PDB entry 7SUC | X-ray diffraction, 1.90 A resolution | chains a and b of the 6 polymer chains in the assembly

[Chain a]
Molecule: Methyl-coenzyme M reductase I subunit alpha
From: Methanothermobacter marburgensis str. Marburg
Notes: EC 2.8.4.1
Reference sequence: P11558 (MCRA_METTM); residue numbers follow UniProt; this construct covers 2-549
Chain sequence (548 residues; numbered 2 to 549; the number before each row is that of its first residue):
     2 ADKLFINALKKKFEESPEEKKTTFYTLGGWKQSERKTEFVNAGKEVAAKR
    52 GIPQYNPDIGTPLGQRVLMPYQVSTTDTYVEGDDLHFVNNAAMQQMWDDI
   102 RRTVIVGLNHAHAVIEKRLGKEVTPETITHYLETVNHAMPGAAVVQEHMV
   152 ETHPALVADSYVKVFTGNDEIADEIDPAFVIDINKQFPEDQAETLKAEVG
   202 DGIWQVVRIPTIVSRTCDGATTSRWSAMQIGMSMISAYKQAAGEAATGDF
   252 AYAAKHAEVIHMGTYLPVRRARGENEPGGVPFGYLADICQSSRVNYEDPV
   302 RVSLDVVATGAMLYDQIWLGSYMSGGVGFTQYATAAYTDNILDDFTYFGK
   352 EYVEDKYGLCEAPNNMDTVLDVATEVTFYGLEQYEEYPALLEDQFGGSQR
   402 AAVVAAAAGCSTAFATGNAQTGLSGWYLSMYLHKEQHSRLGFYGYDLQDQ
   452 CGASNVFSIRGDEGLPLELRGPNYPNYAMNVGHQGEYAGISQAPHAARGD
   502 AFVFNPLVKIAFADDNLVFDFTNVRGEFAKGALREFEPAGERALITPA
Modified / non-standard residues: H257 (N1-methylated histidine; MHS); R271 (5-methyl-arginine; AGM); Q400 (2-methyl-glutamine; MGN); G445 (thioglycin; GL3); D450 (didehydroaspartate; DYA); C452 (S-methylcysteine; SMC)
Ion coordination: factor 430 Ni: Q147 (together with 1-thioethanesulfonic acid)
Ligand contacts:
  - 1-thioethanesulfonic acid (COM): Y333, F443, Y444, G445
  - factor 430 (F43), molecule 1: A143, A144, V145, V146, Q147, M150, V151, M229, Q230, M233, I236, A243, G244
  - factor 430 (F43), molecule 2: G326, G327, V328, G329, F330, T331, Q332, Y333, F396, G397, G398, Q400, G442, F443
  - Coenzyme B (TP7), molecule 1: R225, K256, H257
  - Coenzyme B (TP7), molecule 2: R270, R271, L320, M324, S325, F330, F443, A479, M480, N481, V482
UniProt features mapped onto this chain:
  - binding site (coenzyme F430): Q147
  - binding site (coenzyme B): R225, K256, H257, R270
  - binding site (coenzyme M): Y333, Y444
  - modified residue: H257 (Pros-methylhistidine), R271 (5-methylarginine), G445 (1-thioglycine), C452 (S-methylcysteine)
From the paper describing this entry:
  - binding site for Coenzyme B: N481
  - binding site for 1-thioethanesulfonic acid: Y333

[Chain b]
Molecule: Methyl-coenzyme M reductase I subunit beta
From: Methanothermobacter marburgensis str. Marburg
Notes: EC 2.8.4.1
Reference sequence: P11560 (MCRB_METTM); residues 2-443 here = UniProt positions 2-443
Chain sequence (442 residues; numbered 2 to 443; the number before each row is that of its first residue):
     2 AKFEDKVDLYDDRGNLVEEQVPLEALSPLRNPAIKSIVQGIKRTVAVNLE
    52 GIENALKTAKVGGPACKIMGRELDLDIVGNAESIAAAAKEMIQVTEDDDT
   102 NVELLGGGKRALVQVPSARFDVAAEYSAAPLVTATAFVQAIINEFDVSMY
   152 DANMVKAAVLGRYPQSVEYMGANIATMLDIPQKLEGPGYALRNIMVNHVV
   202 AATLKNTLQAAALSTILEQTAMFEMGDAVGAFERMHLLGLAYQGMNADNL
   252 VFDLVKANGKEGTVGSVIADLVERALEDGVIKVEKELTDYKVYGTDDLAM
   302 WNAYAAAGLMAATMVNQGAARAAQGVSSTLLYYNDLIEFETGLPSVDFGK
   352 VEGTAVGFSFFSHSIYGGGGPGIFNGNHIVTRHSKGFAIPCVAAAMALDA
   402 GTQMFSPEATSGLIKEVFSQVDEFREPLKYVVEAAAEIKNEI
Ligand contacts:
  - 1-thioethanesulfonic acid (COM): F361, S365, Y367
  - factor 430 (F43): S365, I366, Y367
  - Coenzyme B (TP7): F361, F362, Y367, G368, G369, H379, I380, V381
UniProt features mapped onto this chain:
  - binding site (coenzyme M): Y367
  - binding site (coenzyme B): G369
From the paper describing this entry:
  - binding site for 1-thioethanesulfonic acid: Y367

[Chain a / chain b interface]
Residue-residue contacts (52; chain a residue first):
  V269(a) - Q183(b)
  V269(a) - K184(b)
  R270(a) - E186(b)
  R270(a) - H379(b)  hydrogen bond
  R270(a) - I380(b)
  R271(a) - E186(b)
  R271(a) - I380(b)
  F330(a) - Y367(b)  hydrophobic
  K435(a) - D336(b)  salt bridge
  K435(a) - E353(b)  salt bridge
  E436(a) - F340(b)
  F443(a) - F361(b)  hydrophobic
  Y444(a) - V357(b)
  Y444(a) - S360(b)
  Y444(a) - F361(b)
  Y444(a) - H364(b)
  G445(a) - V357(b)
  G445(a) - F361(b)
  D447(a) - V357(b)
  L448(a) - G354(b)
  L448(a) - V357(b)
  L448(a) - G358(b)
  L448(a) - V381(b)
  L448(a) - H384(b)
  Q451(a) - G350(b)
  Q451(a) - E353(b)
  Q451(a) - G354(b)
  C452(a) - K351(b)
  C452(a) - H384(b)
  S455(a) - F349(b)
  S455(a) - K351(b)  hydrogen bond
  N456(a) - K351(b)  hydrogen bond
  R461(a) - D228(b)  hydrogen bond (side chain-backbone)
  R461(a) - F233(b)
  R461(a) - M236(b)
  R461(a) - H237(b)  hydrogen bond
  R461(a) - K386(b)
  D463(a) - Y190(b)  hydrogen bond
  D463(a) - R383(b)  salt bridge
  D463(a) - K386(b)  salt bridge
  E464(a) - K351(b)  salt bridge
  E464(a) - K386(b)  salt bridge
  P476(a) - I380(b)
  P476(a) - R383(b)
  P476(a) - H384(b)
  N477(a) - H384(b)  hydrogen bond
  A479(a) - I380(b)  hydrophobic
  M480(a) - F362(b)  hydrophobic
  M480(a) - I380(b)
  M480(a) - V381(b)  hydrophobic
  M480(a) - H384(b)
  N481(a) - F361(b)
Interface residues without a listed pair, chain a (28 interface residues in all): P268, S325, Y446, I460, G462
Interface residues without a listed pair, chain b (31 interface residues in all): L185, M226, T355

[Summary]
The interface between chain a and chain b involves 28 residues on one side and 31 on the other, with 7
hydrogen bonds and 6 salt bridges. Polar contacts include K435(a)-D336(b), K435(a)-E353(b) and
D463(a)-R383(b). From the paper: a binding site for 1-thioethanesulfonic acid at Y333(a) and Y367(b); a
binding site for Coenzyme B at N481(a).
Chain a is Methyl-coenzyme M reductase I subunit alpha and chain b is Methyl-coenzyme M reductase I subunit
beta, both from Methanothermobacter marburgensis str. Marburg; the structure, XFEL Serial Crystallography
Reveals the Room Temperature Structure of Methyl-Coenzyme M Reductase, was determined by X-ray diffraction
(same publication as 7SXM).
